PDB entry 4N7N | X-ray diffraction, 2.75 A resolution | chains A and D of the 4 polymer chains in the assembly

[Chain A]
Name: Hemoglobin subunit alpha
From: Homo sapiens
UniProt: P69905 (HBA_HUMAN); residues 1-141 here correspond to UniProt positions 2-142 (UniProt number = residue number + 1)
Sequence (141 residues; row label = number of the first residue in the row):
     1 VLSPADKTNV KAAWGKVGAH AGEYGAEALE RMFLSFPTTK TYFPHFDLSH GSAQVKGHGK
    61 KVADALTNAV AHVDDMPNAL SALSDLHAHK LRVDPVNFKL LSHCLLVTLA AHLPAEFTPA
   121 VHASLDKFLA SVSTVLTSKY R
Curated features (UniProtKB/Swiss-Prot):
  - binding site (O2): His58
  - binding site (heme b): His87
  - site: Thr8, Asn9 (Microbial infection: Cleavage), Lys11 (Not glycated), Ala13, Trp14 (Microbial infection: Cleavage), Tyr24, Gly25 (Microbial infection: Cleavage), Leu29, Glu30 (Microbial infection: Cleavage), His45, Phe46 (Microbial infection: Cleavage), Asp47, Leu48 (Microbial infection: Cleavage), Ser52, Ala53 (Microbial infection: Cleavage), Val55, Lys56 (Microbial infection: Cleavage), Lys56 (Not glycated), Gly59, Lys60 (Microbial infection: Cleavage), Lys60 (Not glycated), Lys90 (Not glycated), Leu91, Arg92 (Microbial infection: Cleavage), Lys99 (Not glycated), Leu106, Val107 (Microbial infection: Cleavage), Thr108, Leu109 (Microbial infection: Cleavage), Val121, His122 (Microbial infection: Cleavage), Ser133, Thr134 (Microbial infection: Cleavage)
  - modified residue: Ser3 (Phosphoserine), Lys7 (N6-succinyllysine), Thr8 (Phosphothreonine), Lys11 (N6-succinyllysine), Lys16 (N6-acetyllysine), Tyr24 (Phosphotyrosine), Ser35 (Phosphoserine), Lys40 (N6-succinyllysine), Ser49 (Phosphoserine), Ser102 (Phosphoserine), Thr108 (Phosphothreonine), Ser124 (Phosphoserine), Ser131 (Phosphoserine), Thr134 (Phosphothreonine), Thr137 (Phosphothreonine), Ser138 (Phosphoserine)
  - glycosylation (N-linked (Glc) (glycation) lysine): Lys7, Lys16, Lys40, Lys61
Metal / ion sites: heme Fe near His87 (its only coordinating residue here)
Small-molecule neighbours: heme (HEM): Met32, Thr39, Tyr42, Phe43, His45, Phe46, His58, Lys61, Val62, Ala65, Leu66, Leu83, Leu86, His87, Leu91, Val93, Asn97, Phe98, Leu101, Leu105, Val132, Leu136

[Chain D]
Name: Hemoglobin subunit beta
From: Homo sapiens
UniProt: P68871 (HBB_HUMAN); residues 1-146 here correspond to UniProt positions 2-147 (UniProt number = residue number + 1)
Sequence (146 residues; numbered 1 to 146; the number before each row is that of its first residue):
     1 VHLTPEEKSA VTALWGKVNV DEVGGEALGR LLVVYPWTQR FFESFGDLST PDAVMGNPKV
    61 KAHGKKVLGA FSDGLAHLDN LKGTFATLSE LHCDKLHVDP ENFRLLGNVL VCVLAHHFGK
   121 EFTPPVQAAY QKVVAGVANA LAHKYH
Curated features (UniProtKB/Swiss-Prot):
  - binding site ((2R)-2,3-bisphosphoglycerate): Val1, His2, Lys82, His143
  - binding site (heme b): His63, His92
  - site: Glu7, Lys8 (Microbial infection: Cleavage), Gly25, Glu26 (Microbial infection: Cleavage), Gly29, Arg30 (Microbial infection: Cleavage), Tyr35, Pro36 (Microbial infection: Cleavage), Trp37, Thr38 (Microbial infection: Cleavage), Phe45, Gly46 (Microbial infection: Cleavage), Asp52, Ala53 (Microbial infection: Cleavage), Gly56, Asn57 (Microbial infection: Cleavage), Lys59 (Not glycated), Phe71, Ser72 (Microbial infection: Cleavage), Gly74, Leu75 (Microbial infection: Cleavage), Lys82 (Not glycated), Thr84, Phe85 (Microbial infection: Cleavage), His92, Cys93 (Microbial infection: Cleavage), Lys95 (Not glycated), Arg104, Leu105 (Microbial infection: Cleavage), Leu110, Val111 (Microbial infection: Cleavage), Gly119, Lys120 (Microbial infection: Cleavage), Phe122, Thr123 (Microbial infection: Cleavage), Ala128, Ala129 (Microbial infection: Cleavage) and 2 more in UniProt
  - modified residue: Val1 (N-acetylvaline), Ser9 (Phosphoserine), Thr12 (Phosphothreonine), Ser44 (Phosphoserine), Thr50 (Phosphothreonine), Lys59 (N6-acetyllysine), Lys82 (N6-acetyllysine), Thr87 (Phosphothreonine), Cys93 (S-nitrosocysteine), Lys144 (N6-acetyllysine)
  - glycosylation: Val1 (N-linked (Glc) (glycation) valine), Lys8 (N-linked (Glc) (glycation) lysine), Lys17 (N-linked (Glc) (glycation) lysine), Lys66 (N-linked (Glc) (glycation) lysine), Lys120 (N-linked (Glc) (glycation) lysine), Lys144 (N-linked (Glc) (glycation) lysine)
Metal / ion sites: heme Fe near His92 (its only coordinating residue here)
Small-molecule neighbours: heme (HEM): Leu31, Thr38, Phe41, Phe42, His63, Lys66, Val67, Ala70, Phe71, Phe85, Leu88, Leu91, His92, Leu96, Val98, Asn102, Phe103, Leu106, Val137, Leu141

[Chain A / chain D interface]
Residue-residue contacts (17; chain A residue first):
  Thr38(A) with His97(D)
  Thr41(A) with Arg40(D), hydrogen bond; His97(D)
  Tyr42(A) with Arg40(D), hydrogen bond
  Leu91(A) with Arg40(D)
  Arg92(A) with Trp37(D); Gln39(D), hydrogen bond; Arg40(D)
  Val93(A) with Trp37(D)
  Asp94(A) with Trp37(D); Asp99(D); Asn102(D), hydrogen bond
  Pro95(A) with Trp37(D)
  Val96(A) with Asp99(D)
  Tyr140(A) with Pro36(D), hydrophobic; Trp37(D), hydrophobic
  Arg141(A) with Gln39(D)
Other interface residues (no listed pair), chain D (11 interface residues in all): Val33, Ser49, Glu101, Tyr145

[Summary]
Chain A and chain D each contribute 11 residues to their interface; the contacts include 4 hydrogen bonds.
Polar pairs include Thr41(A)-Arg40(D), Tyr42(A)-Arg40(D) and Arg92(A)-Gln39(D). Ligands of chain A: heme.
Chain D binds heme.
Here chain A is Hemoglobin subunit alpha and chain D is Hemoglobin subunit beta, both from Homo sapiens. Entry
4N7N (Capturing the haemoglobin allosteric transition in a single crystal form; Crystal structure of
full-liganded human haemoglobin ...) was determined by X-ray diffraction together with 4N7O and 4N7P from the
same study.
